Entry 6FB2 (X-ray diffraction, 2.95 A resolution); this record covers chains B and D of the 6 polymer chains in the assembly.

[Chain B]
Name: DNA endonuclease I-CreI
Organism: Chlamydomonas reinhardtii
Notes: EC 3.1.-.-
Reference sequence: P05725 (DNE1_CHLRE); residues 2-155 here = UniProt positions 2-155
Sequence (154 residues; numbered 2 to 155; the number before each row is that of its first residue):
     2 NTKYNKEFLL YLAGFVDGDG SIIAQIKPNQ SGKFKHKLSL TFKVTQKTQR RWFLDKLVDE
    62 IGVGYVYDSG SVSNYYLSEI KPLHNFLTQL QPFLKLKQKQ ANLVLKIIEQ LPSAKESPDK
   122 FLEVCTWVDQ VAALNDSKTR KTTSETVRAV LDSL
Sequence notes: conflict Gly33 (Tyr in P05725), Lys38 (Gln in P05725), Lys44 (Gln in P05725), Tyr68 (Arg in P05725), Ser70 (Arg in P05725), Asn75 (Asp in P05725), Tyr77 (Ile in P05725), Val132 (Ile in P05725)
Bound ions: Mn2+ site 1: Gly19 (shared with 1 residue of chain A; DC514(D) of chain D; 1 residue of chain G); Mn2+ site 2: Asp20 (shared with 1 residue of chain A; 1 residue of chain E; 1 residue of chain F)

[Chain D]
Molecule: 14-nt DNA strand
Sequence (14 nucleotides; row label = number of the first residue in the row):
   501 TCAGACTTCT CCAC
Bound ions: Mn2+ site 1: DC514 (shared with 1 residue of chain A; Asp20(B) of chain B; 1 residue of chain E; 1 residue of chain F; 1 residue of chain G)

[Interface between chain B and chain D]
Residue-residue contacts (19; chain B residue first):
  Ser32(B) - DT501(D)  sugar contact
  Gly33(B) - DC502(D)  phosphate contact
  Lys34(B) - DC502(D)  hydrogen bond to the phosphate
  Lys38(B) - DA503(D)  base contact
  Lys38(B) - DG504(D)  hydrogen bond to the base
  Tyr66(B) - DA505(D)  hydrogen bond to the phosphate
  Tyr66(B) - DC506(D)  base contact
  Tyr68(B) - DA505(D)  hydrogen bond to the phosphate
  Tyr68(B) - DC506(D)  hydrogen bond to the phosphate
  Tyr68(B) - DT507(D)  phosphate contact
  Asp69(B) - DT508(D)  base contact
  Ser70(B) - DT508(D)  base contact
  Ser70(B) - DC509(D)  hydrogen bond to the base
  Ser79(B) - DG504(D)  phosphate contact
  Glu80(B) - DG504(D)  phosphate contact
  Glu80(B) - DA505(D)  phosphate contact
  Lys116(B) - DA503(D)  salt bridge to the phosphate
  Asp137(B) - DA513(D)  sugar contact
  Lys139(B) - DC511(D)  hydrogen bond to the base
Interface residues without a listed pair, chain B (18 interface residues in all): Gly19, Asp20, Tyr77, Ile81, Thr140
Interface residues without a listed pair, chain D (14 interface residues in all): DT510, DC512, DC514

[In short]
Chain B and chain D form an interface of 18 and 14 residues respectively; the contacts include 7 hydrogen
bonds and 1 salt bridge. Polar contacts include Lys38(B)-DG504(D), Ser70(B)-DC509(D) and Lys139(B)-DC511(D).
Asp20(B) and DC514(D) form the Mn2+ site 1.
Chain B is DNA endonuclease I-CreI (Chlamydomonas reinhardtii) and chain D is a 14-nt DNA strand; the
structure, Crystal Structure of a Tailored I-CreI Homing Endonuclease Protein (3115 variant) in complex with
its target ..., was determined by X-ray diffraction (same publication as 6FB0, 6FB1, 6FB5, 6FB6, 6FB7, 6FB8
and 6FB9).
